9CL6 - chains C and Dc of the 12 polymer chains in the assembly; structure by electron microscopy, 2.77 A resolution.

== Chain C ==
Name: Ammonia monooxygenase subunit C
Source organism: Nitrosomonas europaea ATCC 19718
UniProtKB: Q82T63 (Q82T63_NITEU); residues 18-271 here = UniProt positions 18-271
Sequence (254 residues; row label = number of the first residue in the row):
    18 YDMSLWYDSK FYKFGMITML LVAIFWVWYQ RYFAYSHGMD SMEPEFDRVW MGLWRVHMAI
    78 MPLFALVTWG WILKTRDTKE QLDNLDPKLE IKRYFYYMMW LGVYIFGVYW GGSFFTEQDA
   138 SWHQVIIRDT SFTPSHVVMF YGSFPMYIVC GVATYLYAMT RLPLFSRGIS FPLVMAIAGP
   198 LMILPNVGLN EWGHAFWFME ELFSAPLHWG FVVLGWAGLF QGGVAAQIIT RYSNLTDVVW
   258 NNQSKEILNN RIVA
Metal / ion sites: Cu ion: D136, H140

== Chain Dc ==
Name: ammonia monooxygenase supernumerary helix
Sequence (39 residues; numbered 5 to 43; the number before each row is that of its first residue):
     5 DAATTQREIE KNSGAWKVIL VSTAAFIVIG AIIWFGGIG

== Interface between chain C and chain Dc ==
Pairs across the interface (33):
  K27(C) - W20(Dc)
  F28(C) - N16(Dc)
  F28(C) - A19(Dc)  hydrophobic
  F28(C) - W20(Dc)
  F28(C) - I23(Dc)  hydrophobic
  F31(C) - W20(Dc)  hydrophobic
  F31(C) - I23(Dc)  hydrophobic
  Y46(C) - W38(Dc)
  R65(C) - W38(Dc)
  V66(C) - W38(Dc)
  R72(C) - I42(Dc)
  R72(C) - G43(Dc)
  V73(C) - G34(Dc)
  V73(C) - I37(Dc)  hydrophobic
  A76(C) - I37(Dc)  hydrophobic
  I77(C) - F30(Dc)
  L80(C) - F30(Dc)
  F81(C) - F30(Dc)
  V84(C) - V22(Dc)  hydrophobic
  V84(C) - S26(Dc)
  V84(C) - F30(Dc)  hydrophobic
  W88(C) - K15(Dc)
  W88(C) - G18(Dc)
  W88(C) - A19(Dc)  hydrophobic
  W88(C) - V22(Dc)
  T92(C) - K15(Dc)
  D94(C) - K15(Dc)  salt bridge
  Q98(C) - R11(Dc)
  L106(C) - T8(Dc)
  L106(C) - E12(Dc)
  R110(C) - E12(Dc)  salt bridge
  R110(C) - K15(Dc)
  R178(C) - K15(Dc)
Interface residues without a listed pair, chain C (21 interface residues in all): F50
Interface residues without a listed pair, chain Dc (19 interface residues in all): T27, I33

== Summary ==
Chain C and chain Dc form an interface of 21 and 19 residues respectively; the contacts include 2 salt
bridges. Polar pairs include D94(C)-K15(Dc) and R110(C)-E12(Dc). The Cu ion site is built by D136(C) and
H140(C).
Here chain C is Ammonia monooxygenase subunit C (Nitrosomonas europaea ATCC 19718) and chain Dc is ammonia
monooxygenase supernumerary helix. Entry 9CL6 (Ammonia monooxygenase in native membranes) was determined by
electron microscopy together with 9CL1, 9CL2, 9CL3, 9CL4 and 9CL5 from the same study.
